7B5Y - chains C and A of the 6 polymer chains in the assembly; structure by electron microscopy, 7.10 A resolution (low resolution: residue-level contacts below are approximate; hydrogen-bond / salt-bridge calls are withheld).

Chain C (and A):
Protein: GntR family transcriptional regulator
Source organism: Streptococcus agalactiae
Notes: chain A of this document is another copy of the same molecule, construct and numbering; everything in this record applies to it too
Reference sequence: K0JNC6 (K0JNC6_STRAG); residue numbers follow UniProt; this construct covers 1-213
Amino-acid sequence (215 residues; each row starts with the number of its first residue; numbers below 1 keep their minus sign (Gly-1 is residue -1)):
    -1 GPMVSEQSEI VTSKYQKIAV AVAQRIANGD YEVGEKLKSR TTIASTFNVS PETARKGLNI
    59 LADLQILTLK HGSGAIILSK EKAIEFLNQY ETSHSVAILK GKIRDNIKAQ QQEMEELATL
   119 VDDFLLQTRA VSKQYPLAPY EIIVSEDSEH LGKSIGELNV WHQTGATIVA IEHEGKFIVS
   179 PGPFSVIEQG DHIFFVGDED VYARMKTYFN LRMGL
Unresolved in the structure: -1 to 7, 211-213 (chain A: -1 to 6, 213)
Sequence notes: expression tag (-1 to 0)
Ligand contacts: 2BA ((2R,3R,3aS,5R,7aR,9R,10R,10aS,12R,14aR)-2,9-bis(6-amino-9H-purin-9-yl)octahydro-2H,7H-difuro[3,2-d:3',2'-j][1,3,7,9,2,8 ]tetraoxadiphosphacyclododecine-3,5,10,12-tetrol 5,12-dioxide): Ile153, Gly154, Asn157, Val158, Trp159, His160, Ala164, Thr165, Ile166, Pro179, Gly180, Pro181
What the authors report for this chain:
  - mutagenesis - W159A: increased binding to target DNA

Chain C / chain A interface:
Pairs across the interface (51; chain C residue first):
  Lys36(C) with Asp61(A)
  Ser43(C) with Lys54(A)
  Thr44(C) with Lys54(A); Asp61(A)
  Asn46(C) with Ser11(A)
  Phe122(C) with Phe122(A)
  Leu123(C) with Phe122(A)
  Gln125(C) with Phe122(A); Thr126(A)
  Thr126(C) with Glu197(A)
  Arg127(C) with Ala136(A); Pro137(A); Tyr138(A); Glu197(A)
  Ala128(C) with Tyr138(A); Glu139(A); Tyr200(A)
  Val129(C) with Ala136(A); Pro137(A)
  Ser130(C) with Gln132(A); Ala136(A)
  Lys131(C) with Glu139(A)
  Gln132(C) with Val129(A); Gln132(A)
  Tyr133(C) with Phe175(A); Phe192(A)
  Leu135(C) with Val177(A)
  Trp159(C) with Ser178(A); Gly180(A); Pro181(A)
  His160(C) with Pro181(A)
  Gly163(C) with Ser178(A)
  Ala164(C) with Ser178(A)
  Thr165(C) with Thr165(A); Ile166(A); Ser178(A)
  Ile166(C) with Thr165(A)
  Val167(C) with Val167(A); Val194(A)
  Val177(C) with Gly195(A)
  Ser178(C) with Trp159(A); Gly163(A); Ala164(A); Thr165(A); Val194(A)
  Gly180(C) with Trp159(A)
  Pro181(C) with Trp159(A); His160(A)
  Val194(C) with Val167(A); Ser178(A)
  Gly195(C) with Val177(A)
Interface residues without a listed pair, chain C (36 interface residues in all): Gln108, Met112, Leu115, Asp120, Pro137, Pro179, Phe182
Interface residues without a listed pair, chain A (41 interface residues in all): Tyr13, Ile58, Gln108, Met112, Leu115, Val119, Pro134, Leu135, Ala168, Glu170, Pro179, Phe182, Gly212

Overview:
36 residues of chain C and 41 residues of chain A are in contact. Chain C binds compound 2BA. The paper
reports that W159A of chain C increases binding to target DNA.
Both chains are GntR family transcriptional regulator (Streptococcus agalactiae). Entry 7B5Y (S. agalactiae
BusR in complex with its busAB-promotor DNA) was determined by electron microscopy together with 7B5T, 7B5U,
7B5W and 7OZ3 from the same study.
